8FCD - chains A and B; structure by X-ray diffraction, 2.57 A resolution.

== Chain A ==
Name: p66 RT
Organism: HIV whole-genome vector AA1305#18
Notes: EC 2.7.7.49, 2.7.7.7, 3.1.26.13, 3.1.13.2
UniProt: P04585 (POL_HV1H2); residues 1-560 here correspond to UniProt positions 588-1147 (UniProt number = residue number + 587)
Sequence (560 residues; each row starts with the number of its first residue):
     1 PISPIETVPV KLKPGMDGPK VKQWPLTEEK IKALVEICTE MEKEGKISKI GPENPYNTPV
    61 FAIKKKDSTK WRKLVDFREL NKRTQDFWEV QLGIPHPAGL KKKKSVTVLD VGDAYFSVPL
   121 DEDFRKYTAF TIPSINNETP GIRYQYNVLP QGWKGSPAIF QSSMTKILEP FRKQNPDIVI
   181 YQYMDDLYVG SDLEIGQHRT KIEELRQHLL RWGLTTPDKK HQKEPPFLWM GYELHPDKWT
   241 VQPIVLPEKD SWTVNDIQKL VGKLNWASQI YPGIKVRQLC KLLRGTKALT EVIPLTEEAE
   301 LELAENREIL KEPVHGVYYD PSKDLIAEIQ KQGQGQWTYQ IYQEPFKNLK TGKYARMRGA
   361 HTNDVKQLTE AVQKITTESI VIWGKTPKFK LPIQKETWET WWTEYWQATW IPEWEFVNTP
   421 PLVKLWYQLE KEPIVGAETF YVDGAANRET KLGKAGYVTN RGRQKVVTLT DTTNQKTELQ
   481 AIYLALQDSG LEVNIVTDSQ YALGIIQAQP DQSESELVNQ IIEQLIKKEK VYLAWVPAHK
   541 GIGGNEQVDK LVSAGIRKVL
Disordered / not traced: 66-67, 553-560
Curated features (UniProtKB/Swiss-Prot):
  - region: Phe227 to His235 (RT 'primer grip')
  - motif: Trp398 to Trp414 (Tryptophan repeat motif)
  - binding site (Mg(2+)): Asp110, Asp185, Asp186, Asp443, Glu478, Asp498, Asp549
  - site: Trp401 (Essential for RT p66/p51 heterodimerization), Trp414 (Essential for RT p66/p51 heterodimerization), Phe440, Tyr441 (Cleavage), Leu560 (Cleavage)
Small-molecule neighbours: ZJ2 (4-[(8-{4-[(E)-2-cyanoethenyl]-2,6-dimethylphenyl}-6-oxo-5,6,7,8-tetrahydropteridin-2-yl)amino]benzonitrile): Pro95, Leu100, Lys101, Lys103, Val106, Val108, Val179, Ile180, Tyr181, Tyr188, Val189, Gly190, Pro225, Phe227, Leu228, Trp229, Leu234, His235, Pro236, Tyr318
Reported in the primary citation:
  - binding site for ZJ2: Lys101

== Chain B ==
Name: p51 RT
Organism: HIV whole-genome vector AA1305#18
UniProt: P04585 (POL_HV1H2); residues 1-440 here correspond to UniProt positions 588-1027 (UniProt number = residue number + 587)
Sequence (440 residues; row label = number of the first residue in the row):
     1 PISPIETVPV KLKPGMDGPK VKQWPLTEEK IKALVEICTE MEKEGKISKI GPENPYNTPV
    61 FAIKKKDSTK WRKLVDFREL NKRTQDFWEV QLGIPHPAGL KKKKSVTVLD VGDAYFSVPL
   121 DEDFRKYTAF TIPSINNETP GIRYQYNVLP QGWKGSPAIF QSSMTKILEP FRKQNPDIVI
   181 YQYMDDLYVG SDLEIGQHRT KIEELRQHLL RWGLTTPDKK HQKEPPFLWM GYELHPDKWT
   241 VQPIVLPEKD SWTVNDIQKL VGKLNWASQI YPGIKVRQLC KLLRGTKALT EVIPLTEEAE
   301 LELAENREIL KEPVHGVYYD PSKDLIAEIQ KQGQGQWTYQ IYQEPFKNLK TGKYARMRGA
   361 HTNDVKQLTE AVQKITTESI VIWGKTPKFK LPIQKETWET WWTEYWQATW IPEWEFVNTP
   421 PLVKLWYQLE KEPIVGAETF
Disordered / not traced: 1-5, 66-67, 216-231, 357-361, 430-440
Curated features (UniProtKB/Swiss-Prot):
  - region: Phe227 to His235 (RT 'primer grip')
  - motif: Trp398 to Trp414 (Tryptophan repeat motif)
  - binding site (Mg(2+)): Asp110, Asp185, Asp186
  - site: Trp401 (Essential for RT p66/p51 heterodimerization), Trp414 (Essential for RT p66/p51 heterodimerization), Phe440 (Cleavage)
Reported in the primary citation:
  - binding site for ZJ2: Glu138

== Interface between chain A and chain B ==
Pairs across the interface (110):
  Val8(A) with Glu53(B)
  Pro9(A) with Glu53(B)
  Gln85(A) with Glu53(B), hydrogen bond (side chain-backbone)
  Asp86(A) with Lys20(B), salt bridge; Pro55(B)
  Phe87(A) with Pro52(B); Glu53(B); Pro55(B)
  Trp88(A) with Pro52(B), hydrogen bond (backbone-backbone); Asn54(B); Pro55(B); Tyr56(B); Asn57(B); Thr131(B); Arg143(B)
  Gly93(A) with Asn137(B)
  Pro95(A) with Asn136(B); Asn137(B)
  His96(A) with Asn136(B), hydrogen bond (backbone-side chain)
  Gly99(A) with Asn136(B); Glu138(B)
  Leu100(A) with Asn136(B); Glu138(B)
  Lys101(A) with Glu138(B), salt bridge
  Ala158(A) with Pro52(B)
  Ser162(A) with Pro52(B)
  Thr165(A) with Pro140(B)
  Tyr181(A) with Asn137(B); Glu138(B)
  Arg358(A) with Gln394(B), hydrogen bond; Glu396(B), salt bridge
  Glu370(A) with Gln394(B)
  Gln373(A) with Glu396(B); Thr397(B); Thr400(B), hydrogen bond; Trp401(B)
  Thr377(A) with Thr400(B)
  Ile380(A) with Pro25(B), hydrophobic; Leu26(B); Thr27(B)
  Val381(A) with Pro25(B), hydrophobic; Ile135(B); Asn136(B), hydrogen bond (backbone-backbone)
  Ile382(A) with Ile135(B); Asn136(B)
  Trp383(A) with Ile135(B)
  Gly384(A) with Thr27(B); Glu28(B), hydrogen bond (backbone-backbone); Ile135(B)
  Trp402(A) with Lys331(B), hydrogen bond (backbone-side chain)
  Glu404(A) with Lys424(B)
  Tyr405(A) with Lys331(B), hydrogen bond (backbone-side chain)
  Trp406(A) with Lys331(B); Lys424(B)
  Gln407(A) with Lys331(B), hydrogen bond (backbone-side chain); Pro392(B); Ile393(B); Val417(B), hydrogen bond (side chain-backbone); Asn418(B), hydrogen bond; Thr419(B), hydrogen bond (side chain-backbone)
  Ala408(A) with Trp337(B), hydrophobic; Asp364(B); Pro392(B), hydrogen bond (backbone-backbone); Ile393(B)
  Thr409(A) with Asp364(B), hydrogen bond (backbone-side chain)
  Trp410(A) with Asn363(B); Val365(B), hydrophobic; Trp401(B); Tyr405(B), hydrogen bond
  Glu432(A) with Asn255(B)
  Pro433(A) with Asn255(B); Leu289(B), hydrophobic; Thr290(B)
  Val435(A) with Thr290(B)
  Thr439(A) with Ala288(B); Leu289(B), hydrogen bond (side chain-backbone)
  Tyr441(A) with Gln258(B), hydrogen bond; Lys287(B), hydrogen bond (side chain-backbone)
  Val458(A) with Thr286(B)
  Thr459(A) with Thr286(B), hydrogen bond (backbone-side chain)
  Asn460(A) with Thr286(B); Lys287(B); Ala288(B)
  Asn494(A) with Leu289(B)
  Val496(A) with Leu289(B), hydrophobic
  Gln500(A) with Leu422(B); Trp426(B)
  Leu503(A) with Leu422(B), hydrophobic
  Gly504(A) with Pro421(B)
  Gln507(A) with Pro421(B)
  Tyr532(A) with Asn255(B), hydrogen bond; Leu289(B), hydrophobic
  Trp535(A) with Leu422(B), hydrophobic; Trp426(B), hydrophobic
  Val536(A) with Gln258(B)
  Pro537(A) with Val261(B), hydrophobic; Gly262(B); Asn265(B)
  Lys540(A) with Asn265(B); Cys280(B), hydrogen bond (backbone-side chain)
  Gly541(A) with Leu283(B)
  Ile542(A) with Leu283(B), hydrophobic
  Gly543(A) with Leu283(B), hydrogen bond (backbone-backbone); Arg284(B); Gly285(B)
  Gly544(A) with Gly285(B), hydrogen bond (backbone-backbone); Thr286(B)
  Gln547(A) with Arg284(B); Gly285(B); Thr286(B)
Other interface residues (no listed pair), chain A (68 interface residues in all): Leu92, Ile94, Ile159, Gln161, Gln182, Thr376, Thr386, Thr403, Pro412, Ile434, Ala534
Other interface residues (no listed pair), chain B (53 interface residues in all): Leu368

== Overview ==
68 residues of chain A and 53 residues of chain B are in contact; the contacts include 24 hydrogen bonds and 3
salt bridges. Among the polar pairs are Asp86(A)-Lys20(B), Lys101(A)-Glu138(B) and Arg358(A)-Glu396(B).
Ligands of chain A: compound ZJ2. The paper reports a binding site for ZJ2 at Lys101(A) and Glu138(B).
Chain A is p66 RT and chain B is p51 RT, both from HIV whole-genome vector AA1305#18; the structure, HIV-1
Reverse Transcriptase in complex with 6-membered bicyclic core NNRTI, was determined by X-ray diffraction
together with 8FCC and 8FCE from the same study.
